Entry 8HH3 (electron microscopy, 4.30 A resolution (low resolution: residue-level contacts below are approximate; hydrogen-bond / salt-bridge calls are withheld)); this record covers chains C and F of the 7 polymer chains in the assembly.

Chain C:
Name: ATP synthase subunit alpha
From: Bacillus sp. PS3
Notes: EC 7.1.2.2
UniProtKB: A0A0M3VGF9 (A0A0M3VGF9_BACP3); numbering as in UniProt (aligned over 2-502)
Sequence (501 residues; row label = number of the first residue in the row):
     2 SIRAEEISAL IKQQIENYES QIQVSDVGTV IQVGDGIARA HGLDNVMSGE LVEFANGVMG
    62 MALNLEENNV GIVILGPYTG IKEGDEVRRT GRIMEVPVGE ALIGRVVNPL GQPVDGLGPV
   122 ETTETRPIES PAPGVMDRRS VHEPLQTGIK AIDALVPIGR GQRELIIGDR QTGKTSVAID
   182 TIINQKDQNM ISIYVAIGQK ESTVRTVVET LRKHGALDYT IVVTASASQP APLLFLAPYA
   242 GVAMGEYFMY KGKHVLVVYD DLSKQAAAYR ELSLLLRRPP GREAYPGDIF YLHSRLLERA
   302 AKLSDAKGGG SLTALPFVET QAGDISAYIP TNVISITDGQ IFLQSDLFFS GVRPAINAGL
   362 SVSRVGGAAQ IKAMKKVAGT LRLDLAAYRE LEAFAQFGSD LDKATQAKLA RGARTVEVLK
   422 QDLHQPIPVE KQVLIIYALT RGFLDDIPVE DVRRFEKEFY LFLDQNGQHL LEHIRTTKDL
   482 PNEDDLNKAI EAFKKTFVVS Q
Disordered / not traced: 2-23, 502
Construct notes: conflict Pro132 (Arg in A0A0M3VGF9), Ser193 (Cys in A0A0M3VGF9), Phe463 (Trp in A0A0M3VGF9)
Metal / ion sites: Mg2+: Thr176 (together with ATP)
Small-molecule neighbours:
  - ADP (adenosine-5'-diphosphate): Ser364, Arg365, Gly367, Arg383
  - ATP (adenosine-5'-triphosphate): Asp170, Arg171, Gln172, Thr173, Gly174, Lys175, Thr176, Ser177, Phe349, Arg354, Pro355, Gln422, Asp423, Leu424

Chain F:
Name: ATP synthase subunit beta
From: Bacillus sp. PS3
Notes: EC 7.1.2.2
UniProtKB: A0A0M4U1P9 (A0A0M4U1P9_BACP3); residue numbers follow UniProt; this construct covers 1-473
Sequence (484 residues; numbered -10 to 473; the number before each row is that of its first residue; numbers below 1 keep their minus sign (Met-10 is residue -10)):
   -10 MHHHHHHHHH HMTRGRVIQV MGPVVDVKFE NGHLPAIYNA LKIQHKARNE NEVDIDLTLE
    50 VALHLGDDTV RTIAMASTDG LIRGMEVIDT GAPISVPVGE VTLGRVFNVL GEPIDLEGDI
   110 PADARRDPIH RPAPKFEELA TEVEILETGI KVVDLLAPYI KGGKIGLFGG AGVGKTVLIQ
   170 ELIHNIAQEH GGISVFAGVG ERTREGNDLY HEMKDSGVIS KTAMVFGQMN EPPGARMRVA
   230 LTGLTMAEYF RDEQGQDVLL FIDNIFRFTQ AGSEVSALLG RMPSAVGYQP TLATEMGQLQ
   290 ERITSTAKGS ITSIQAIYVP ADDYTDPAPA TTFSHLDATT NLERKLAEMG IYPAVDPLAS
   350 TSRALAPEIV GEEHYQVARK VQQTLQRYKE LQDIIAILGM DELSDEDKLV VHRARRIQFF
   410 LSQNFHVAEQ FTGQPGSYVP VKETVRGFKE ILEGKYDHLP EDAFRLVGRI EEVVEKAKAM
   470 GVEV
Disordered / not traced: -10 to 0, 472-473
Construct notes: initiating methionine (-10); expression tag (-9 to 0)
Metal / ion sites: Mg2+: Thr165 (together with ATP)
Small-molecule neighbours:
  - ATP (adenosine-5'-triphosphate), molecule 1: Gly159, Ala160, Gly161, Val162, Gly163, Lys164, Thr165, Val166, Arg191, Tyr341, Pro342, Phe414, Ala417, Phe420
  - ATP, molecule 2: Ser351, Arg352, Leu354, Tyr364

How chain C and chain F interact:
Residue-residue contacts - 56 pairs, chain C then chain F:
  Ile32(C) with Gly55(F)
  Gln33(C) with His53(F)
  Val34(C) with Ile26(F); Leu52(F); His53(F)
  Gly35(C) with Leu52(F)
  Asp36(C) with Leu52(F); Arg270(F)
  Tyr79(C) with Tyr27(F)
  Lys83(C) with Leu23(F); Ala25(F)
  Glu84(C) with Gly55(F); Asp56(F); Asp57(F)
  Val115(C) with Phe125(F)
  Arg171(C) with Phe322(F); Thr328(F); Thr350(F)
  Gln172(C) with Thr350(F); Ser351(F)
  Lys201(C) with Lys153(F); Ser323(F); His324(F); Leu325(F); Asp326(F)
  Glu202(C) with Phe125(F); Leu128(F); Glu290(F)
  Arg206(C) with Phe125(F); Thr130(F)
  Glu210(C) with Thr130(F)
  Ala228(C) with Gly286(F); His324(F)
  Ser229(C) with Glu290(F)
  Lys265(C) with Ser323(F)
  Arg271(C) with Ser273(F)
  Glu272(C) with Pro279(F); Thr280(F); Thr283(F)
  Leu275(C) with Pro272(F); Pro279(F)
  Ala285(C) with Ser273(F); Ala274(F)
  Asp347(C) with Gln375(F); Glu379(F)
  Phe349(C) with Arg368(F)
  Phe350(C) with Leu347(F); Thr350(F); Gln371(F); Gln372(F)
  Ser351(C) with Gln372(F)
  Gly352(C) with Gln372(F)
  Arg354(C) with Arg368(F)
  Gln397(C) with Arg376(F)
  Ser400(C) with Glu391(F); Leu392(F)
Also at the interface, not in a pair above, chain C (43 interface residues in all): Thr80, Ile82, Val107, Asp116, Ser203, Thr204, Val205, Thr207, Val209, Leu276, Glu284, Glu320, Phe398
Also at the interface, not in a pair above, chain F (52 interface residues in all): Gly21, Pro24, Ala122, Lys124, Glu126, Ala129, Met271, Ala282, Ala319, Thr320, Ala348, Arg352, Tyr364

In short:
43 residues of chain C face 52 of chain F across their interface. One ATP molecule is bound between chain C
and chain F. Ligands of chain C: ADP. Bound to chain F: ATP.
Here chain C is ATP synthase subunit alpha and chain F is ATP synthase subunit beta, both from Bacillus sp.
PS3. Entry 8HH3 (F1 domain of FoF1-ATPase from Bacillus PS3,90 degrees,highATP) was determined by electron
microscopy (same publication as 8HH1, 8HH2, 8HH4, 8HH5, 8HH6, 8HH7 and 5 further entries).
